Entry 7K1N (electron microscopy, 3.90 A resolution); this record covers chains A and C of the 7 polymer chains in the assembly.

[Chain A]
Protein: DNA-dependent protein kinase catalytic subunit
Organism: Homo sapiens
Notes: EC 2.7.11.1
Reference sequence: P78527 (PRKDC_HUMAN); numbering as in UniProt (aligned over 1-4128)
Amino-acid sequence (4128 residues; numbered 1 to 4128; the number before each row is that of its first residue):
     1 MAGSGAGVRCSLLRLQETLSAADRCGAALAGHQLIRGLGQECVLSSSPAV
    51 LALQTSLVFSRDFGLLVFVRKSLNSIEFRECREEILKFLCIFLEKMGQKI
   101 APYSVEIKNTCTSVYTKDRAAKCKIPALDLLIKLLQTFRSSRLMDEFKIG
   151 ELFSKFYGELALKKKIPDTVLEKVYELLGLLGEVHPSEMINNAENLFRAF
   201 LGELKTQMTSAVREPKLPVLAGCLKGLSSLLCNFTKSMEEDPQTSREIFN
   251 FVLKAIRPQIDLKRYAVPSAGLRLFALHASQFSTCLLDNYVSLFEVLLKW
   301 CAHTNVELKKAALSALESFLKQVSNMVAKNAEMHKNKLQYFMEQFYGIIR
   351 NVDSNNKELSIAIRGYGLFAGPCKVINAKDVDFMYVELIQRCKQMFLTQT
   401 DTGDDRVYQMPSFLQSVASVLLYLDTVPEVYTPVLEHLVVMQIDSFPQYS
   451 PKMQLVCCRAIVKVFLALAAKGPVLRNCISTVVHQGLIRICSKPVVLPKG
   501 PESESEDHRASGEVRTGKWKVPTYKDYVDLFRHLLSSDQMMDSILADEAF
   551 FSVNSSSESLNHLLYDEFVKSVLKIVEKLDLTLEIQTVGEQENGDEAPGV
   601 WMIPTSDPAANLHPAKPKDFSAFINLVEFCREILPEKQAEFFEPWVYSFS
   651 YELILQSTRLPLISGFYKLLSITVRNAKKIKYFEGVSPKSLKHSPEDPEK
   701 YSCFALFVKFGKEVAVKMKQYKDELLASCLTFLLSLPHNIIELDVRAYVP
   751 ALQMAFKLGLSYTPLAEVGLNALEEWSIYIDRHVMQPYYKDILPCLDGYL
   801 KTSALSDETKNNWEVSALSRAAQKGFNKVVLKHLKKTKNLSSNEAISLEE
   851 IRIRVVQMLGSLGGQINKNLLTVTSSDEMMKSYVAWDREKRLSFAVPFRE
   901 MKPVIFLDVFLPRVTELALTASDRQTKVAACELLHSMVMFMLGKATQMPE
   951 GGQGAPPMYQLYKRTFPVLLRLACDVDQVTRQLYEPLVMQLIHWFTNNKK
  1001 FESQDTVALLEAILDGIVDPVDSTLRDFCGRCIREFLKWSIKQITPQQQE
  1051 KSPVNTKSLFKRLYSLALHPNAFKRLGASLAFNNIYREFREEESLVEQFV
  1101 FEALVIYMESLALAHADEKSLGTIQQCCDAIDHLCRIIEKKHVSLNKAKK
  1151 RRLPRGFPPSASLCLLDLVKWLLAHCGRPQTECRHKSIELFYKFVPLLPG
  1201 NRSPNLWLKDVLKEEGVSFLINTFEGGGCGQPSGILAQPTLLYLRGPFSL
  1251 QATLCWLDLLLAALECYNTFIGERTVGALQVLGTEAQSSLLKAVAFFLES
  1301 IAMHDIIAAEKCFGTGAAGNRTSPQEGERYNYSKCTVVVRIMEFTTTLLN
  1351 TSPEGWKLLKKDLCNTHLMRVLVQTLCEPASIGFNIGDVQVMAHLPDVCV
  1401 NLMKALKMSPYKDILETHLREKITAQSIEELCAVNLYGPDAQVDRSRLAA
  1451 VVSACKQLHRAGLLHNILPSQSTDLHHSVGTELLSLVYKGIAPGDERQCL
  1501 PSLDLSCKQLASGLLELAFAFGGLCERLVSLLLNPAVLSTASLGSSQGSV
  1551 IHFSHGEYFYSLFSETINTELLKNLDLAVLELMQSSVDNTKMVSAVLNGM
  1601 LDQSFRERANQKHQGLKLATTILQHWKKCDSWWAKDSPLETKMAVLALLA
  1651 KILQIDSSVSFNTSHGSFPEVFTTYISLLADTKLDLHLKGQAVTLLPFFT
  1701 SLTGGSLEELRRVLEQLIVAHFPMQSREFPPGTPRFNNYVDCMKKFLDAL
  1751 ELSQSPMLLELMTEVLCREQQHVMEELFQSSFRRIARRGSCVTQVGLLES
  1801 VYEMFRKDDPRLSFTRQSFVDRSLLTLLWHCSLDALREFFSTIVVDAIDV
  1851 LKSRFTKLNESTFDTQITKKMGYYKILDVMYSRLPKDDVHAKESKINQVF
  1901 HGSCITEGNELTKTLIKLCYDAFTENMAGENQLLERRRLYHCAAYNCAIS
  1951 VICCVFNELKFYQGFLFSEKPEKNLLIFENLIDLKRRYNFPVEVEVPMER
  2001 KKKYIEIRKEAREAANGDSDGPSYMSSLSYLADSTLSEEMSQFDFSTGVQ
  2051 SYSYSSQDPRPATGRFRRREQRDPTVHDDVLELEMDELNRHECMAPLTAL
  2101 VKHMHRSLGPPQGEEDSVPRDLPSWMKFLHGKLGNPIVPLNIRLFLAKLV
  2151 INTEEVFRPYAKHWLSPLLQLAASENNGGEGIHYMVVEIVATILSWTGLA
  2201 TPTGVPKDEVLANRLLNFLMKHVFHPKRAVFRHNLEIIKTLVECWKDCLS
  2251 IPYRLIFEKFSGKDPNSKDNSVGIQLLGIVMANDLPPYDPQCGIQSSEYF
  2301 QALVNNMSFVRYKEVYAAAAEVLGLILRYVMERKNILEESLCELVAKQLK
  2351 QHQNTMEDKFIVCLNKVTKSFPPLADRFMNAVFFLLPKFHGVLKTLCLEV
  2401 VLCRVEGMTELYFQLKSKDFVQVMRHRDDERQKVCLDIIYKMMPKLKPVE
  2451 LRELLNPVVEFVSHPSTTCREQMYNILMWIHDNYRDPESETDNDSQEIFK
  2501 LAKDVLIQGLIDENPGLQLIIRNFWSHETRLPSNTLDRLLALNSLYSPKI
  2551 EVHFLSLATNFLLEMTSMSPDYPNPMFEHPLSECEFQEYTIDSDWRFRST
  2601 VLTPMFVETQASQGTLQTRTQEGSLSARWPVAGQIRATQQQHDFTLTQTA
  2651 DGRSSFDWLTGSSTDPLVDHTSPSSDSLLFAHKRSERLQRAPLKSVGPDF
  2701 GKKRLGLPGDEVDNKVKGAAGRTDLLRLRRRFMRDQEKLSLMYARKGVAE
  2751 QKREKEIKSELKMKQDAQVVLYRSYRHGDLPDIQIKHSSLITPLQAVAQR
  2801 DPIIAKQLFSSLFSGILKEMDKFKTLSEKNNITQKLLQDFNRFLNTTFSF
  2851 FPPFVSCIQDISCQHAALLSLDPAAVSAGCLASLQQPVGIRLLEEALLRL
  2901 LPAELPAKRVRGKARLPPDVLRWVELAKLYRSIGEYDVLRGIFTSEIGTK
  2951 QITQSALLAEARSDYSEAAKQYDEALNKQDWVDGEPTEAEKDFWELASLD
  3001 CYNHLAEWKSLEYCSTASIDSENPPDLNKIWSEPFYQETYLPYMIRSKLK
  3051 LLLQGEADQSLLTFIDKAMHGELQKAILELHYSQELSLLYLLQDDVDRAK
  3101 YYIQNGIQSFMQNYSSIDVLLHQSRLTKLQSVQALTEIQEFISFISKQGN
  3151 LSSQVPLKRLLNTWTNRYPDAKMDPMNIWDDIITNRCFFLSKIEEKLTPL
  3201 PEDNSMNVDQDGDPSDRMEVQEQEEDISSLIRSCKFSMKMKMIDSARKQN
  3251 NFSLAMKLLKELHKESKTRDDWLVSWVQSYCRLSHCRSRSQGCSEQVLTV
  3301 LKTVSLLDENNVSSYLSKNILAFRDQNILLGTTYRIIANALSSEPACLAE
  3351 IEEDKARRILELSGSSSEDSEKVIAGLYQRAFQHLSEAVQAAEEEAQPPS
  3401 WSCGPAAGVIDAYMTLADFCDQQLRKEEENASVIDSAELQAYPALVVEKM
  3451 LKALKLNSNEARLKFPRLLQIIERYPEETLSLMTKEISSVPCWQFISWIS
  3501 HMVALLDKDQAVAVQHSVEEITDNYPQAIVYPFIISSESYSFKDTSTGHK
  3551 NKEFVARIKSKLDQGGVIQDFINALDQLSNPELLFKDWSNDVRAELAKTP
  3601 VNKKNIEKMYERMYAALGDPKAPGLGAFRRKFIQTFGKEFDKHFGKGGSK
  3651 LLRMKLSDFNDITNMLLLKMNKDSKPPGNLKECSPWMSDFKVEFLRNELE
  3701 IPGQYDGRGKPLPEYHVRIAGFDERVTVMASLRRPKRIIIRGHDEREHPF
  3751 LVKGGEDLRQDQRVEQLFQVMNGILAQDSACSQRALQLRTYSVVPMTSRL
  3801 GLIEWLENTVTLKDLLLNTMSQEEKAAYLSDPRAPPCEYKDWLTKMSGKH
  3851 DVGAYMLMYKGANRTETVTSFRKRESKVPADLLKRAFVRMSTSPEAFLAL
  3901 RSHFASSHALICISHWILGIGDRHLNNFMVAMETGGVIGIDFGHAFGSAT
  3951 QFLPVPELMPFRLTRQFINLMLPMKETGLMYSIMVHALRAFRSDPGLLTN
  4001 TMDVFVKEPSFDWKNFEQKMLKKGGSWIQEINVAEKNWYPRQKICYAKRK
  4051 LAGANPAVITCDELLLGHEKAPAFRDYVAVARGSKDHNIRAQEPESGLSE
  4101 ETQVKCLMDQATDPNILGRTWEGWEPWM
Not modelled in the structure: 1-6, 495-517, 547-558, 588-601, 686-699, 802-813, 948-955, 1231-1240, 1304-1322, 1495-1500, 1542-1551, 1995-2033, 2049-2081, 2109-2119, 2581-2783, 2900-2916, 3199-3225, 3363-3368, 3392-3405, 3430-3439
Curated features (UniProtKB/Swiss-Prot):
  - region: Leu-1503 to Leu-1538 (Interaction with C1D), Glu-2737 to Gln-2765 (May split the end of the DNA molecule, with the two strands separating around the region), Val-3728 to Arg-3734 (G-loop), Gly-3919 to Asn-3927 (Catalytic loop), Gly-3939 to Thr-3964 (Activation loop)
  - site: Asp-2020, Gly-2021 (Cleavage)
  - modified residue: Lys-117 (N6-acetyllysine), Ser-511 (Phosphoserine), Ser-687 (Phosphoserine), Lys-828 (N6-acetyllysine), Ser-841 (Phosphoserine), Ser-893 (Phosphoserine), Ser-1065 (Phosphoserine), Lys-1209 (N6-acetyllysine), Lys-1970 (N6-acetyllysine), Ser-2056 (Phosphoserine), Lys-2259 (N6-acetyllysine), Thr-2535 (Phosphothreonine), Thr-2609 (Phosphothreonine), Ser-2612 (Phosphoserine), Thr-2638 (Phosphothreonine), Thr-2647 (Phosphothreonine), Ser-2789 (Phosphoserine), Ser-3205 (Phosphoserine), Lys-3241 (N6-acetyllysine), Lys-3260 (N6-acetyllysine) and 6 more in UniProt
Reported in the primary citation:
  - binding site for the 24-nt DNA strand: Asn-356, Lys-357
  - binding site for the 16-nt DNA strand: Lys-518, Trp-519, Lys-520
  - post-translational modification sites: Ser-56, Ser-72, Thr-946, Ser-1003, Ser-3205, Thr-3950 (citing earlier work)
  - disease-associated variants - L3062R: decreased catalytic activity (citing earlier work)

[Chain C]
Protein: X-ray repair cross-complementing protein 5
Organism: Homo sapiens
Notes: EC 3.6.4.-
Reference sequence: P13010 (XRCC5_HUMAN); residue numbers follow UniProt; this construct covers 1-732
Amino-acid sequence (732 residues; row label = number of the first residue in the row):
     1 MVRSGNKAAVVLCMDVGFTMSNSIPGIESPFEQAKKVITMFVQRQVFAEN
    51 KDEIALVLFGTDGTDNPLSGGDQYQNITVHRHLMLPDFDLLEDIESKIQP
   101 GSQQADFLDALIVSMDVIQHETIGKKFEKRHIEIFTDLSSRFSKSQLDII
   151 IHSLKKCDISLQFFLPFSLGKEDGSGDRGDGPFRLGGHGPSFPLKGITEQ
   201 QKEGLEIVKMVMISLEGEDGLDEIYSFSESLRKLCVFKKIERHSIHWPCR
   251 LTIGSNLSIRIAAYKSILQERVKKTWTVVDAKTLKKEDIQKETVYCLNDD
   301 DETEVLKEDIIQGFRYGSDIVPFSKVDEEQMKYKSEGKCFSVLGFCKSSQ
   351 VQRRFFMGNQVLKVFAARDDEAAAVALSSLIHALDDLDMVAIVRYAYDKR
   401 ANPQVGVAFPHIKHNYECLVYVQLPFMEDLRQYMFSSLKNSKKYAPTEAQ
   451 LNAVDALIDSMSLAKKDEKTDTLEDLFPTTKIPNPRFQRLFQCLLHRALH
   501 PREPLPPIQQHIWNMLNPPAEVTTKSQIPLSKIKTLFPLIEAKKKDQVTA
   551 QEIFQDNHEDGPTAKKLKTEQGGAHFSVSSLAEGSVTSVGSVNPAENFRV
   601 LVKQKKASFEEASNQLINHIEQFLDTNETPYFMKSIDCIRAFREEAIKFS
   651 EEQRFNNFLKALQEKVEIKQLNHFWEIVVQDGITLITKEEASGSSVTAEE
   701 AKKFLAPKDKPSGDTAAVFEEGGDVDDLLDMI
Not modelled in the structure: 1-5, 171-180, 542-547, 556-594, 707-723
Curated features (UniProtKB/Swiss-Prot):
  - region: Leu-138 to Leu-165 (Leucine-zipper)
  - motif: Glu-720 to Leu-728 (EEXXXDL motif)
  - modified residue: Lys-144 (N6-acetyllysine), Ser-255 (Phosphoserine), Ser-258 (Phosphoserine), Lys-265 (N6-acetyllysine), Ser-318 (Phosphoserine), Lys-332 (N6-acetyllysine), Thr-535 (Phosphothreonine), Ser-577 (Phosphoserine), Ser-579 (Phosphoserine), Ser-580 (Phosphoserine), Lys-660 (N6-acetyllysine), Lys-665 (N6-acetyllysine), Thr-715 (Phosphothreonine)
  - cross-link (Glycyl lysine isopeptide (Lys-Gly)): Lys-195 (interchain with G-Cter in SUMO2), Lys-532 (interchain with G-Cter in SUMO2), Lys-534 (interchain with G-Cter in SUMO2), Lys-566 (interchain with G-Cter in SUMO2), Lys-568 (interchain with G-Cter in SUMO2), Lys-669 (interchain with G-Cter in SUMO2), Lys-688 (interchain with G-Cter in SUMO2)

[Interface between chain A and chain C]
Pairs across the interface - 37 pairs, chain A then chain C:
  Lys-117(A) / Asp-299(C)
  Arg-119(A) / Asn-298(C)
  Gln-207(A) / Ala-550(C)
  Met-208(A) / Ala-550(C)
  Met-208(A) / Phe-554(C)  hydrophobic
  Ser-210(A) / Ala-550(C)
  Ser-210(A) / Gln-551(C)
  Ala-211(A) / Thr-549(C)
  Ala-211(A) / Gln-551(C)
  Val-212(A) / Thr-549(C)
  Arg-213(A) / Thr-549(C)
  Glu-214(A) / Val-548(C)
  Pro-215(A) / Thr-549(C)
  Pro-215(A) / Ala-550(C)
  Pro-215(A) / Ile-553(C)  hydrophobic
  Leu-220(A) / Phe-554(C)  hydrophobic
  Lys-254(A) / Phe-554(C)
  Arg-257(A) / Phe-554(C)
  Gln-259(A) / Ile-553(C)
  Val-1719(A) / Tyr-631(C)  hydrophobic
  Val-1719(A) / Lys-634(C)  hydrogen bond (backbone-side chain)
  Met-1724(A) / His-619(C)
  Gln-1725(A) / His-619(C)
  Gln-1725(A) / Gln-622(C)
  Glu-1764(A) / Thr-626(C)
  Asp-1809(A) / Asn-627(C)
  Pro-1810(A) / Asn-627(C)  hydrogen bond (backbone-side chain)
  Arg-1811(A) / Thr-626(C)
  Leu-1812(A) / Asp-625(C)
  Thr-1815(A) / Asp-625(C)
  Tyr-1920(A) / Val-725(C)
  Leu-1959(A) / Leu-728(C)  hydrophobic
  Lys-1960(A) / Leu-728(C)
  Phe-1961(A) / Leu-728(C)  hydrophobic
  Phe-1961(A) / Ile-732(C)  hydrophobic
  Phe-1965(A) / Leu-729(C)  hydrophobic
  Lys-1970(A) / Val-725(C)
Also at the interface, not in a pair above, chain A (37 interface residues in all): Val-267, Glu-1715, Gln-1716, Ala-1720, Ser-1861, Lys-1913, Lys-1917, Ser-1968
Also at the interface, not in a pair above, chain C (26 interface residues in all): Glu-552, Phe-598, Asn-618, Glu-628, Pro-630, Lys-669, Met-731
The authors on this interface:
  - interface residues, chain C: Val-548(C)

[Overview]
The interface between chain A and chain C involves 37 residues on one side and 26 on the other; the contacts
include 2 hydrogen bonds. Polar contacts include Val-1719(A)/Lys-634(C) and Pro-1810(A)/Asn-627(C). The paper
reports a binding site for the 16-nt DNA strand at Lys-518(A), Trp-519(A) and Lys-520(A); L3062R of chain A
reduces catalytic activity.
Chain A is DNA-dependent protein kinase catalytic subunit and chain C is X-ray repair cross-complementing
protein 5, both from Homo sapiens; the structure, CryoEM structure of inactivated-form DNA-PK (Complex V), was
determined by electron microscopy together with 7K0Y, 7K17, 7K19, 7K1B, 7K1J and 7K1K from the same study.
